7KRO - chains E and T of the 8 polymer chains in the assembly; structure by electron microscopy, 3.60 A resolution.

== Chain E ==
Protein: Helicase
Source organism: Severe acute respiratory syndrome coronavirus 2
Notes: EC 3.6.4.12, 3.6.4.13
UniProt: P0DTD1 (R1AB_SARS2); residues 1-601 here correspond to UniProt positions 5325-5925 (UniProt number = residue number + 5324)
Amino-acid sequence (605 residues; row label = number of the first residue in the row; numbers below 1 keep their minus sign (Gly-3 is residue -3)):
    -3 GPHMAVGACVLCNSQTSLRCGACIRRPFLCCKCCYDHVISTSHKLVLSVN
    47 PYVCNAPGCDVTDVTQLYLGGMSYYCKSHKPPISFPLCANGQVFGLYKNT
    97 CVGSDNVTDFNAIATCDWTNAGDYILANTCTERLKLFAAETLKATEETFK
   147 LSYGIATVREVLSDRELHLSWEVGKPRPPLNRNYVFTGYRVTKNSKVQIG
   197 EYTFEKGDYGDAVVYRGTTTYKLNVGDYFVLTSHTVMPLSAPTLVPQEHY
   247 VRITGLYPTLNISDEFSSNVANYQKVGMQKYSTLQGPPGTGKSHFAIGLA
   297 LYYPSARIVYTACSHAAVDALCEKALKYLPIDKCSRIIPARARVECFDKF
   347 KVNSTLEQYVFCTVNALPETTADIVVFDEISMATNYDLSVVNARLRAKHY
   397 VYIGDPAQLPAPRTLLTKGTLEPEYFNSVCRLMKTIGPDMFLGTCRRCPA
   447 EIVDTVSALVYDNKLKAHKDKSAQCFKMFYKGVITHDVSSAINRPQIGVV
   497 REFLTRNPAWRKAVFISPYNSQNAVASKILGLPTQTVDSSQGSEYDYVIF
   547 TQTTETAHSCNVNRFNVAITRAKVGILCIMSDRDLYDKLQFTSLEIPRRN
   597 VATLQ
Unresolved in the structure: -3 to 0, 591-601
Construct notes: expression tag (-3 to 0)
Swiss-Prot annotation at these positions:
  - binding site (Zn(2+)): Cys5, Cys8, Cys16, Cys19, Cys26, Cys29, His33, His39, Cys50, Cys55, Cys72, His75
  - binding site (a ribonucleoside 5'-triphosphate): Gly282 to Ser289
  - site: Gln601 (Cleavage)
Metal / ion sites: Zn2+ site 1: Cys5, Cys8, Cys26, Cys29; Zn2+ site 2: Cys16, Cys19, His33, His39; Zn2+ site 3: Cys50, Cys55, Cys72, His75; Mg2+: Ser289 (together with ADP)
Ligand contacts:
  - chapso (1N7): Val45, Asn46, Leu65, Gly67, Met68, Tyr70, Phe81, Phe90, Leu92, Lys94
  - ADP: Glu261, Pro283, Pro284, Gly285, Thr286, Gly287, Lys288, Ser289, His290, Lys320, Asp374, Glu375, Arg442, Arg443, Gly538, Glu540, Arg567
  - aluminium fluoride (AF3): Pro284, Gly285, Lys288, Ser289, Glu375, Gln404, Arg443, Gln537, Gly538, Arg567

== Chain T ==
Molecule: 55-nt RNA strand
Sequence (55 nucleotides; numbered 1 to 55; the number before each row is that of its first residue):
     1 CUAUCCCCAUGUGAUUUUAAUAGCUUCUUAGGAGAAUGACGUAGCAUGCU
    51 ACGCG
Unresolved in the structure: 1-5, 13-17, 54-55

== How chain E and chain T interact ==
Residue-residue contacts (42; chain E residue first):
  Lys146(E) - U10(T)  base contact
  Asn179(E) - A9(T)  hydrogen bond to the base
  Asn179(E) - U10(T)  base contact
  His230(E) - G11(T)  hydrogen bond to the base
  Met233(E) - U12(T)  base contact
  Cys309(E) - A9(T)  sugar contact
  Cys309(E) - U10(T)  phosphate contact
  Ser310(E) - A9(T)  phosphate contact
  Ser310(E) - U10(T)  phosphate contact
  His311(E) - U10(T)  hydrogen bond to the phosphate
  His311(E) - G11(T)  salt bridge to the phosphate
  Pro335(E) - G11(T)  phosphate contact
  Pro335(E) - U12(T)  phosphate contact
  Ala336(E) - U12(T)  phosphate contact
  Asn361(E) - U10(T)  hydrogen bond to the sugar
  Asn361(E) - G11(T)  base contact
  Asn361(E) - U12(T)  phosphate contact
  Ala362(E) - U12(T)  sugar contact
  Leu363(E) - U12(T)  sugar contact
  Met378(E) - A9(T)  sugar contact
  Arg390(E) - U12(T)  hydrogen bond to the sugar
  Pro408(E) - C8(T)  base contact
  Pro408(E) - A9(T)  base contact
  Thr410(E) - C8(T)  base contact
  His482(E) - C6(T)  hydrogen bond to the sugar
  Ser485(E) - C6(T)  phosphate contact
  Ser485(E) - C7(T)  sugar contact
  Ser486(E) - C7(T)  hydrogen bond to the sugar
  Ser486(E) - C8(T)  hydrogen bond to the phosphate
  Pro514(E) - C8(T)  phosphate contact
  Tyr515(E) - C8(T)  phosphate contact
  Asn516(E) - C8(T)  hydrogen bond to the phosphate
  Asn516(E) - A9(T)  hydrogen bond to the phosphate
  Thr532(E) - A9(T)  phosphate contact
  Asp534(E) - C8(T)  phosphate contact
  Asp534(E) - A9(T)  phosphate contact
  Ser535(E) - A9(T)  phosphate contact
  Thr552(E) - C6(T)  hydrogen bond to the base
  Thr552(E) - C7(T)  phosphate contact
  His554(E) - C7(T)  phosphate contact
  His554(E) - C8(T)  sugar contact
  Arg560(E) - C8(T)  sugar contact
Other interface residues (no listed pair), chain E (35 interface residues in all): Glu142, Glu143, Pro175, Arg178, Tyr180, Thr359, Ser517

== In short ==
35 residues of chain E and 7 residues of chain T are in contact; the contacts include 11 hydrogen bonds and 1
salt bridge. Polar contacts include Asn179(E)-A9(T), His230(E)-G11(T) and Thr552(E)-C6(T). Ligands of chain E:
ADP, aluminium fluoride and chapso.
Chain E is Helicase (Severe acute respiratory syndrome coronavirus 2) and chain T is a 55-nt RNA strand; the
structure, Structure of SARS-CoV-2 backtracked complex complex bound to nsp13 helicase - nsp13(2)-BTC, was
determined by electron microscopy, deposited together with 7KRN and 7KRP.
